PDB entry 5V0L | X-ray diffraction, 4.00 A resolution | chains A and C of the 4 polymer chains in the assembly

== Chain A ==
Protein: Aryl hydrocarbon receptor nuclear translocator
Organism: Homo sapiens
UniProtKB: P27540 (ARNT_HUMAN); numbering as in UniProt (aligned over 70-346)
Chain sequence (279 residues; each row starts with the number of its first residue):
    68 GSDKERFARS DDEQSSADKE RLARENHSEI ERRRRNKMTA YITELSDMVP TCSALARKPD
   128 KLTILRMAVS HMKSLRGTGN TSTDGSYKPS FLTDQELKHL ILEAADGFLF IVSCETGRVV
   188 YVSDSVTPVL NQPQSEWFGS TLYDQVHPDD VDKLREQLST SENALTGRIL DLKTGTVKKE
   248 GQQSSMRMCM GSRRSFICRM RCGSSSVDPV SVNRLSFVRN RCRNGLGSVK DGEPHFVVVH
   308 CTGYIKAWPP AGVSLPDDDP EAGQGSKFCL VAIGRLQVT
Disordered / not traced: 68-80, 143-154, 196-198, 227-257, 270-299, 312-323, 345-346
Construct notes: expression tag (68-69)
Swiss-Prot annotation at these positions:
  - region: Leu167 to Ala171 (Mediates the transcription activity and dimerization of the AHR:ARNT complex)
  - modified residue: Ser77 (Phosphoserine)
  - mutagenesis: Arg91 (R91A: Diminishes DNA interaction), Asn93 (N93A: Diminishes DNA interaction), His94 (H94A: Severely diminishes DNA interaction), Glu98 (E98A: Severely diminishes DNA interaction), Arg99 (R99A: Diminishes DNA interaction), Arg101 (R101A: Severely diminishes DNA interaction), Arg102 (R102A: Severely diminishes DNA interaction)

== Chain C ==
Molecule: 17-nt DNA strand
Sequence (17 nucleotides; numbered 4 to 20; the number before each row is that of its first residue):
     4 GGATTGCGTG AGAACTG

== Chain A / chain C interface ==
Contacting residue pairs (13):
  Ala90(A) with DT12(C), phosphate contact
  Arg91(A) with DG11(C), phosphate contact; DT12(C), salt bridge to the phosphate
  His94(A) with DT12(C), base contact; DG13(C), hydrogen bond to the base
  Ser95(A) with DG11(C), phosphate contact
  Glu98(A) with DG11(C), sugar contact
  Arg102(A) with DT8(C), sugar contact; DG9(C), salt bridge to the phosphate; DC10(C), phosphate contact
  Thr106(A) with DG9(C), phosphate contact
  Lys128(A) with DT8(C), phosphate contact; DG9(C), salt bridge to the phosphate
Other interface residues (no listed pair), chain A (9 interface residues in all): Leu129

== In short ==
The interface between chain A and chain C involves 9 residues on one side and 6 on the other, with 1 hydrogen
bond and 3 salt bridges. Among the polar pairs are His94(A)-DG13(C), Arg91(A)-DT12(C) and Arg102(A)-DG9(C).
Chain A is Aryl hydrocarbon receptor nuclear translocator (Homo sapiens) and chain C is a 17-nt DNA strand;
the structure, Crystal structure of the AHR-ARNT heterodimer in complex with the DRE, was determined by X-ray
diffraction.
